Entry 9C1J (electron microscopy, 2.72 A resolution); this record covers chains A and B of the 43 polymer chains in the assembly.

# Chain A (and B)
Name: Inner capsid protein VP2
From: Simian rotavirus A strain RRV
Notes: chain B of this document is another copy of the same molecule, construct and numbering; everything in this record applies to it too
Reference sequence: B3F2X3 (B3F2X3_ROTRH); residue numbers follow UniProt; this construct covers 1-887
Sequence (887 residues; numbered 1 to 887; the number before each row is that of its first residue):
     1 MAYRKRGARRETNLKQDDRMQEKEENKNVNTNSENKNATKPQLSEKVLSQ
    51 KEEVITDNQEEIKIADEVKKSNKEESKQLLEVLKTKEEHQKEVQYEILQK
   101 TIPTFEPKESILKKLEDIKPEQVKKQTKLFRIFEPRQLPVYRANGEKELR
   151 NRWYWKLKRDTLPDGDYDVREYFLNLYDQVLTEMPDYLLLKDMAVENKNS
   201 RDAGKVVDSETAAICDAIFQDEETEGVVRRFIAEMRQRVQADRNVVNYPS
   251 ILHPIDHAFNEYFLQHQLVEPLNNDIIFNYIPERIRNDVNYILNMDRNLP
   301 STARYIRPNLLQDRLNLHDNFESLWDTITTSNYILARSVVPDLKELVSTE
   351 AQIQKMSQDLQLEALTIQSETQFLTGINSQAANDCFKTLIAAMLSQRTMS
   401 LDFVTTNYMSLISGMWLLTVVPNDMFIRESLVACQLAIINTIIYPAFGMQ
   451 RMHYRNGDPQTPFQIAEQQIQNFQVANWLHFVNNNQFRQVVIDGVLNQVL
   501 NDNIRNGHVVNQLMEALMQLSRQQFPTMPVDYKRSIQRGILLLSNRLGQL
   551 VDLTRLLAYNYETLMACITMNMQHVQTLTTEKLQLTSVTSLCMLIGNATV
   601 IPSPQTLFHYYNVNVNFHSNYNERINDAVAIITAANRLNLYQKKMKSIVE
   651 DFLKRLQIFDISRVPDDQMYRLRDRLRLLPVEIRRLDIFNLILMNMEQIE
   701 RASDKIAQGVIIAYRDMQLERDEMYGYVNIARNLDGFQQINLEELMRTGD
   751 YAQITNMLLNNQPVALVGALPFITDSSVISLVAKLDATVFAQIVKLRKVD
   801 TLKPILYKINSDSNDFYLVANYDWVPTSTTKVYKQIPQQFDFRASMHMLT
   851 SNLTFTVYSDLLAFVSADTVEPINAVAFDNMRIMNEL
Not modelled in the structure: 1-108 (chain B: 1-88)

# Interface between chain A and chain B
Residue-residue contacts (55):
  Asn320(A) with Leu541(B); Asn545(B), hydrogen bond
  Glu322(A) with Arg538(B), salt bridge
  Ser323(A) with Lys355(B); Gln358(B)
  Asp326(A) with Gln358(B)
  Ile427(A) with Arg534(B)
  Arg428(A) with Val530(B)
  Glu429(A) with Val530(B); Asp531(B); Arg534(B), salt bridge
  Asn456(A) with Thr527(B); Pro529(B)
  Gly457(A) with Pro526(B); Thr527(B); Met528(B); Pro529(B)
  Thr577(A) with Arg538(B)
  Leu578(A) with Gln358(B); Asp359(B); Gln361(B); Arg538(B)
  Thr579(A) with Gln361(B)
  Tyr641(A) with Asn874(B); Arg882(B), hydrogen bond (backbone-side chain); Leu887(B)
  Gln642(A) with Ile873(B); Asn874(B)
  Lys644(A) with Asn597(B), hydrogen bond; Ile873(B); Leu887(B)
  Met645(A) with Leu887(B)
  Ser662(A) with Glu350(B); Ala351(B)
  Arg663(A) with Glu350(B), salt bridge; Gln354(B)
  Pro665(A) with Gln352(B); Lys355(B)
  Asp666(A) with Val347(B)
  Asp667(A) with Gln352(B), hydrogen bond; Arg546(B), salt bridge; Gln549(B)
  Gln668(A) with Lys355(B)
  Tyr670(A) with Asn597(B), hydrogen bond; Glu886(B); Leu887(B), hydrogen bond (side chain-backbone)
  Arg671(A) with Asn545(B)
  Arg673(A) with Glu886(B), salt bridge
  Arg747(A) with Val870(B); Asn874(B)
  Thr748(A) with Ile292(B); Val870(B)
  Gly749(A) with Ile292(B)
  Arg797(A) with Asn294(B), hydrogen bond; Asp296(B), salt bridge
Other interface residues (no listed pair), chain A (35 interface residues in all): Pro459, Gln576, Lys643, Val664, Asp674, Asp750
Other interface residues (no listed pair), chain B (34 interface residues in all): Glu345, Ser348, Ser866

# In short
The interface between chain A and chain B involves 35 residues on one side and 34 on the other; the contacts
include 7 hydrogen bonds and 6 salt bridges. Polar contacts include Glu322(A)-Arg538(B), Glu429(A)-Arg534(B)
and Arg663(A)-Glu350(B).
Both chains are Inner capsid protein VP2 (Simian rotavirus A strain RRV). Entry 9C1J (Rhesus rotavirus
(reversed structure at 2.72 Angstrom resolution)) was determined by electron microscopy.
